Entry 6YPV (X-ray diffraction, 2.10 A resolution); this record covers chain A.

[Chain A]
Molecule: Alpha-ketoglutarate-dependent dioxygenase AlkB
Organism: Escherichia coli (strain K12)
Notes: EC 1.14.11.33
UniProt: P05050 (ALKB_ECOLI); numbering as in UniProt (aligned over 1-216)
Sequence (216 residues; row label = number of the first residue in the row):
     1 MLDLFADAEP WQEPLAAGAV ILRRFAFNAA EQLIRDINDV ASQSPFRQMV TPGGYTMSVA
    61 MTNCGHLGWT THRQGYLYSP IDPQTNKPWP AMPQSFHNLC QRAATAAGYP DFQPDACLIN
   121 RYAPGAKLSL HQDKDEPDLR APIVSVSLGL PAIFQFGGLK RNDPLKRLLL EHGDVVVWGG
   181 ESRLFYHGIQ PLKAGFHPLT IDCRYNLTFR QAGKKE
Disordered / not traced: 1-14, 214-216
UniProt features mapped onto this chain:
  - binding site (substrate): Trp-69, Tyr-76 to Tyr-78, Asp-135, Arg-161
  - binding site (2-oxoglutarate): Asn-120 to Tyr-122, Arg-204 to Arg-210
  - binding site (Fe cation): His-131, Asp-133, His-187
  - mutagenesis: Thr-51 (T51A: Slightly reduced activity towards single-stranded DNA containing 1-methyladenine. Reduces affinity for undamaged DNA), Trp-69 (W69A: Abolishes activity towards single-stranded DNA containing 1-methyladenine), Tyr-76 (Y76A: Reduces affinity for damaged DNA and activity towards single-stranded DNA containing 1-methyladenine), Asp-135 (D135A: Abolishes activity towards single-stranded DNA containing 1-methyladenine. Alters substrate specificity, so that the enzyme gains activity towards single-stranded DNA containing 1-methylguanine), Arg-161 (R161A: No effect on enzyme activity. Decreases affinity for damaged DNA)
Ion coordination: Fe ion: His-131, Asp-133, His-187 (together with 2-oxoglutaric acid)
Small-molecule neighbours: 2-oxoglutaric acid (AKG): Leu-118, Asn-120, Tyr-122, Leu-128, His-131, Asp-133, Ser-145, Phe-154, Leu-170, His-187, Ile-189, Arg-204, Asn-206, Thr-208, Arg-210

[Overview]
Ligands of chain A: 2-oxoglutaric acid. The Fe ion site is built by His-131, Asp-133 and His-187. From
UniProt: 6 substrate-binding residues, 10 residues binding 2-oxoglutarate, 3 Fe cation-binding residues and 5
mutagenesis sites.
Chain A is Alpha-ketoglutarate-dependent dioxygenase AlkB (Escherichia coli (strain K12)); the structure,
Alpha-ketoglutarate-dependent dioxygenase AlkB in complex with Fe and AKG after oxygen exposure using FT-SSX
methods, was determined by X-ray diffraction (same publication as 6Y0O, 6Y0Q and 6Y12).
